Entry 7STF (electron microscopy, 3.14 A resolution); this record covers chains A and B of the 5 polymer chains in the assembly.

== Chain A ==
Name: HLA class I histocompatibility antigen, A alpha chain
From: Homo sapiens
UniProt: P04439 (HLAA_HUMAN); residues 1-280 here correspond to UniProt positions 25-304 (UniProt number = residue number + 24)
Amino-acid sequence (280 residues; each row starts with the number of its first residue):
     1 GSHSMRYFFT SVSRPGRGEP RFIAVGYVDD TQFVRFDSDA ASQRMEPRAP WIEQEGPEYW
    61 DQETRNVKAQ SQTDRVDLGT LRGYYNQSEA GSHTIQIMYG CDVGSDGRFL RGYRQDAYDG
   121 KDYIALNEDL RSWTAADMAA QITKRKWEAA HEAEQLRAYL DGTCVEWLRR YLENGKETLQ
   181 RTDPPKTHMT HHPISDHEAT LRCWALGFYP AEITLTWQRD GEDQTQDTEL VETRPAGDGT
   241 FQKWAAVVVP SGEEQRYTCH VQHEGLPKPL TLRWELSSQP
Not modelled in the structure: 1, 278-280
Disulfides: Cys101-Cys164, Cys203-Cys259
Swiss-Prot annotation at these positions:
  - region: Glu275 to Pro280 (Connecting peptide)
  - binding site (a peptide antigen): Tyr7, Thr73, Tyr84, Asp116, Thr143, Lys146, Tyr159, Tyr171
  - modified residue: Tyr59 (Sulfotyrosine)
  - glycosylation: Asn86 (N-linked (GlcNAc...) asparagine)

== Chain B ==
Name: Beta-2-microglobulin
From: Homo sapiens
UniProt: P61769 (B2MG_HUMAN); residues 19-119 here = UniProt positions 19-119
Amino-acid sequence (101 residues; row label = number of the first residue in the row):
    19 EAIQRTPKIQ VYSRHPAENG KSNFLNCYVS GFHPSDIEVD LLKNGERIEK VEHSDLSFSK
    79 DWSFYLLYYT EFTPTEKDEY ACRVNHVTLS QPKIVKWDRD M
Disulfides: Cys45-Cys100
Swiss-Prot annotation at these positions:
  - modified residue: Gln22 (Pyrrolidone carboxylic acid)
  - glycosylation: Ile21 (N-linked (Glc) (glycation) isoleucine), Lys39 (N-linked (Glc) (glycation) lysine), Lys61 (N-linked (Glc) (glycation) lysine), Lys68 (N-linked (Glc) (glycation) lysine), Lys78 (N-linked (Glc) (glycation) lysine), Lys111 (N-linked (Glc) (glycation) lysine), Lys114 (N-linked (Glc) (glycation) lysine)
  - natural variant: Asp96 (D96N: In AMYLD6)
  - mutagenesis: Asp79 (D79P: Increases tendency towards amyloid formation), Trp80 (W80G: Decreases tendency towards amyloid formation; W80V: Increases tendency towards amyloid formation)

== Interface between chain A and chain B ==
Residue-residue contacts - 51 pairs, chain A then chain B:
  Phe8(A) with Phe76(B), hydrophobic
  Thr10(A) with Leu74(B), hydrogen bond (side chain-backbone); Phe76(B); Phe82(B)
  Val12(A) with Ser53(B)
  Arg17(A) with Asp54(B), salt bridge
  Ile23(A) with Asp73(B); Leu74(B), hydrophobic
  Val25(A) with Asp73(B)
  Gln32(A) with Asp73(B)
  Arg35(A) with Asp73(B), salt bridge
  Asp37(A) with Asp73(B)
  Arg48(A) with Asp73(B), salt bridge
  Gln87(A) with Glu19(B)
  Thr94(A) with Phe82(B)
  Gln96(A) with Phe76(B); Trp80(B); Phe82(B)
  Ile97(A) with Phe76(B)
  Gln115(A) with Trp80(B)
  Ala117(A) with Trp80(B), hydrophobic
  Asp119(A) with Glu19(B); His51(B)
  Gly120(A) with Arg23(B), hydrogen bond (backbone-side chain); His51(B), hydrogen bond (backbone-side chain); Asp79(B); Trp80(B)
  Lys121(A) with Trp80(B), hydrogen bond (backbone-side chain)
  Asp122(A) with Trp80(B), hydrogen bond
  His192(A) with Asp118(B), salt bridge
  Arg202(A) with Met119(B), hydrogen bond (side chain-backbone)
  Trp204(A) with Met119(B)
  Val231(A) with Gln28(B)
  Glu232(A) with Lys26(B); Tyr46(B); Ser48(B), hydrogen bond
  Thr233(A) with Tyr46(B), hydrogen bond (backbone-side chain)
  Arg234(A) with Gln28(B), hydrogen bond; Tyr30(B); Tyr46(B); Met119(B)
  Pro235(A) with Tyr30(B), hydrogen bond (backbone-side chain); Tyr46(B); Leu85(B)
  Ala236(A) with Arg32(B), hydrogen bond (backbone-side chain)
  Gly237(A) with Arg32(B); Leu85(B)
  Asp238(A) with Arg32(B); His33(B)
  Gln242(A) with Tyr30(B)
  Trp244(A) with Met119(B)
Also at the interface, not in a pair above, chain A (37 interface residues in all): Phe9, Tyr27, Ser92, Asp116
Also at the interface, not in a pair above, chain B (25 interface residues in all): Ala20, Gly49, Pro52, Ser75

== In short ==
The interface between chain A and chain B involves 37 residues on one side and 25 on the other; the contacts
include 11 hydrogen bonds and 4 salt bridges. Polar contacts include Arg17(A)-Asp54(B), Arg35(A)-Asp73(B) and
Arg48(A)-Asp73(B).
Here chain A is HLA class I histocompatibility antigen, A alpha chain and chain B is Beta-2-microglobulin,
both from Homo sapiens. Entry 7STF (Structure of KRAS G12V/HLA-A*03:01 in complex with antibody fragment V2)
was determined by electron microscopy together with 8DVG from the same study.
